7P7N - chains AAA and BBB of the 3 polymer chains in the assembly; structure by X-ray diffraction, 1.80 A resolution.

== Chain AAA ==
Molecule: Urease subunit gamma
Source organism: Sporosarcina pasteurii
Notes: EC 3.5.1.5
UniProt: P41022 (URE3_SPOPA); numbering as in UniProt (aligned over 1-100)
Sequence (100 residues; numbered 1 to 100; the number before each row is that of its first residue):
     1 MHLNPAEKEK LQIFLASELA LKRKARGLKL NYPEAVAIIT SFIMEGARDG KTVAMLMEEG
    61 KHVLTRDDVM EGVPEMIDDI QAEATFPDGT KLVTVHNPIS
Differences from the reference sequence: variant Ala20 (Leu in P41022), Lys22 (Arg in P41022)
Modified residues: Met1 (N-carboxymethionine; CXM)

== Chain BBB ==
Molecule: Urease subunit beta
Source organism: Sporosarcina pasteurii
Notes: EC 3.5.1.5
UniProt: P41021 (URE2_SPOPA); residue numbers follow UniProt; this construct covers 5-126
Sequence (122 residues; row label = number of the first residue in the row):
     5 NYIVPGEYRV AEGEIEINAG REKTTIRVSN TGDRPIQVGS HIHFVEVNKE LLFDRAEGIG
    65 RRLNIPSGTA ARFEPGEEME VELTELGGNR EVFGISDLTN GSVDNKELIL QRAKELGYKG
   125 VE

== Chain AAA / chain BBB interface ==
Residue-residue contacts - 11 pairs, chain AAA then chain BBB:
  Arg66(AAA) with Tyr6(BBB), hydrogen bond
  Glu71(AAA) with Asn5(BBB); Tyr6(BBB); Ile7(BBB), hydrogen bond (side chain-backbone)
  Gly72(AAA) with Tyr6(BBB), hydrogen bond (backbone-side chain); Ile7(BBB); Pro9(BBB)
  Pro74(AAA) with Tyr6(BBB)
  Glu75(AAA) with Tyr6(BBB), hydrogen bond; Val8(BBB)
  Met76(AAA) with Pro9(BBB), hydrophobic

== Summary ==
Chain AAA and chain BBB form an interface of 6 and 5 residues respectively, with 4 hydrogen bonds. Among the
polar pairs are Arg66(AAA)-Tyr6(BBB), Glu71(AAA)-Ile7(BBB) and Gly72(AAA)-Tyr6(BBB).
Chain AAA is Urease subunit gamma and chain BBB is Urease subunit beta, both from Sporosarcina pasteurii; the
structure, X-RAY CRYSTAL STRUCTURE OF SPOROSARCINA PASTEURII UREASE INHIBITED BY THE GOLD(I)-PHOSPHINE
COMPOUND Au(PEt3)I, was determined by X-ray diffraction, deposited together with 7P7O.
